PDB entry 6WI9 | electron microscopy, 4.30 A resolution (low resolution: residue-level contacts below are approximate; hydrogen-bond / salt-bridge calls are withheld) | chains B and N of the 6 polymer chains in the assembly

== Chain B ==
Protein: Guanine nucleotide-binding protein G(I)/G(S)/G(T) subunit beta-1
From: Homo sapiens
UniProt: P62873 (GBB1_HUMAN); numbering as in UniProt (aligned over 1-340)
Chain sequence (340 residues; numbered 1 to 340; the number before each row is that of its first residue):
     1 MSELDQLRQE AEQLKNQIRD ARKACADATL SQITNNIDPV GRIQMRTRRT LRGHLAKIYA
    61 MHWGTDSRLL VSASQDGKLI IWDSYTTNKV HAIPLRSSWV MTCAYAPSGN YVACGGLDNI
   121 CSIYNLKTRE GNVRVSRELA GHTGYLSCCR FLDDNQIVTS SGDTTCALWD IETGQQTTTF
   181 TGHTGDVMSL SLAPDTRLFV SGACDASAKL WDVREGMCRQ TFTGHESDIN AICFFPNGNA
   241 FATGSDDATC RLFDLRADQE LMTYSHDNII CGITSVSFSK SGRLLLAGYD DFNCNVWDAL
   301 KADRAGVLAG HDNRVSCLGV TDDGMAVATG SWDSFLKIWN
Unresolved in the structure: 1-2
UniProt features mapped onto this chain:
  - modified residue: Ser2 (N-acetylserine), His266 (Phosphohistidine)
  - natural variant: Leu30 (L30F: In MRD42; uncertain significance), Arg52 (R52G: In MRD42), Gly64 (G64V: In MRD42), Asp76 (D76E: In MRD42; D76G: In MRD42), Gly77 (G77S: In MRD42), Lys78 (K78R: In MRD42), Ile80 (I80N: In MRD42; I80T: In MRD42), His91 (H91R: In MRD42; uncertain significance), Ala92 (A92T: In MRD42), Pro94 (P94S: In MRD42), Leu95 (L95P: In MRD42), Arg96 (R96L: In MRD42), 5 further natural variant entries in UniProt

== Chain N ==
Protein: Nanobody35
From: Lama glama
Notes: antibody fragment or engineered binder
Chain sequence (138 residues; each row starts with the number of its first residue):
     1 QVQLQESGGG LVQPGGSLRL SCAASGFTFS NYKMNWVRQA PGKGLEWVSD ISQSGASISY
    61 TGSVKGRFTI SRDNAKNTLY LQMNSLKPED TAVYYCARCP APFTRDCFDV TSTTYAYRGQ
   121 GTQVTVSSHH HHHHEPEA
Unresolved in the structure: 127-138
Cystine bridges: Cys22-Cys96, Cys99-Cys107

== Chain B / chain N interface ==
Residue-residue contacts - 20 pairs, chain B then chain N:
  Glu12(B) - Gln3(N)
  Glu12(B) - Gln5(N)
  Arg19(B) - Gln1(N)
  Thr184(B) - Ala116(N)
  Cys204(B) - Tyr117(N)
  Asp205(B) - Ala116(N)
  Asp205(B) - Tyr117(N)
  Thr223(B) - Gln1(N)
  Glu226(B) - Gly26(N)
  Glu226(B) - Phe27(N)
  Glu226(B) - Thr28(N)
  Glu226(B) - Tyr32(N)
  Glu226(B) - Arg98(N)
  Glu226(B) - Tyr117(N)
  Ser227(B) - Tyr32(N)
  Ser227(B) - Arg98(N)
  Ser227(B) - Pro100(N)
  Ser227(B) - Tyr117(N)
  Asp228(B) - Pro100(N)
  Asp228(B) - Tyr117(N)
Other interface residues (no listed pair), chain B (13 interface residues in all): Arg8, Ala206, Asp246, Ile270
Other interface residues (no listed pair), chain N (16 interface residues in all): Val2, Ala101, Pro102, Phe103, Gln120

== Summary ==
Chain B and chain N form an interface of 13 and 16 residues respectively.
Here chain B is Guanine nucleotide-binding protein G(I)/G(S)/G(T) subunit beta-1 (Homo sapiens) and chain N is
Nanobody35 (Lama glama). Entry 6WI9 (Human secretin receptor Gs complex) was determined by electron microscopy
together with 6WZG from the same study.
